2ORP - chain A; structure by X-ray diffraction, 1.97 A resolution.

== Chain A ==
Name: nitric oxide synthase, inducible
Source organism: Mus musculus
Notes: EC 1.14.13.39; fragment: oxygenase domain, residues 114-498
Reference sequence: P29477 (NOS2_MOUSE); residue numbers follow UniProt; this construct covers 114-498
Chain sequence (389 residues; each row starts with the number of its first residue):
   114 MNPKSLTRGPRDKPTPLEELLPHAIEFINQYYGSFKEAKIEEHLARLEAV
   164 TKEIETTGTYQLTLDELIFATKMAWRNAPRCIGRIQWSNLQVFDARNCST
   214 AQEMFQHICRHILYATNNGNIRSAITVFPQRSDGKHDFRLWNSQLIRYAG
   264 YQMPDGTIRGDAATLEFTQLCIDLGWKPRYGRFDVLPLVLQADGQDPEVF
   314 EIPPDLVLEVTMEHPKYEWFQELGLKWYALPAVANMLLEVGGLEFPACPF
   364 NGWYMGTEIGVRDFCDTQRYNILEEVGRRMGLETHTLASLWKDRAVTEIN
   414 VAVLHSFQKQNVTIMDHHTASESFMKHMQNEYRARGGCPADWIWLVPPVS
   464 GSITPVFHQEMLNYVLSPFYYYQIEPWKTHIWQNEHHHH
Disordered / not traced: 327-335, 375-415, 446-477, 500-502
Construct notes: expression tag (499-502)
Ion coordination: heme Fe: C194 (together with R86)
Residues lining bound ligands:
  - heme (HEM): T184, W188, A191, P192, R193, C194, I195, G196, Q199, L203, S236, M349, F363, N364, G365, W366, M368, M428, Y483, Y485
  - R86 (2-{(2R)-4-[2-(1H-imidazol-1-yl)-6-methylpyrimidin-4-yl]-1-isobutyrylpiperazin-2-yl}-N-[2-(4-methoxyphenyl)ethyl]acetamide): R193, C194, Q257, P344, A345, V346, F363, N364, G365, W366, Y367, M368, E371, Y485
Curated features (UniProtKB/Swiss-Prot):
  - binding site (heme b): C194, Y485
  - binding site (L-arginine): Q257, W366, Y367, E371
  - binding site ((6R)-L-erythro-5,6,7,8-tetrahydrobiopterin): R375, I456, W457, F470
  - natural variant: C211 (C211R: In strain: NOD/LtJ)

== In short ==
Ligands of chain A: heme and compound R86. UniProt lists heme b-binding residues C194 and Y485, 4
L-arginine-binding residues and 4 (6R)-L-erythro-5,6,7,8-tetrahydrobiopterin-binding residues.
Chain A is nitric oxide synthase, inducible (Mus musculus); the structure, Murine inducible nitric oxide
synthase oxygenase domain (delta 114)
2-[4-(2-Imidazol-1-yl-6-methyl-pyrimidin-4-yl)-1-isobutyryl-piperazin-2-yl]-N-[2-(4-methoxy-phenyl)-ethyl]-acetamide
complex, was determined by X-ray diffraction together with 2ORQ, 2ORR, 2ORS, 2ORT and 2ORO from the same
study.
